PDB entry 1VAS | X-ray diffraction, 2.75 A resolution | chains B and A of the 3 polymer chains in the assembly

# Chain B
Molecule: 13-nt DNA strand
Sequence (13 nucleotides; row label = number of the first residue in the row):
   201 ATCGCGTTGC GCT

# Chain A
Name: Protein (T4 endonuclease V (e.c.3.1.25.1))
From: Enterobacteria phage T4
UniProt: P04418 (END5_BPT4); residue numbers follow UniProt; this construct covers 2-138
Sequence (137 residues; each row starts with the number of its first residue):
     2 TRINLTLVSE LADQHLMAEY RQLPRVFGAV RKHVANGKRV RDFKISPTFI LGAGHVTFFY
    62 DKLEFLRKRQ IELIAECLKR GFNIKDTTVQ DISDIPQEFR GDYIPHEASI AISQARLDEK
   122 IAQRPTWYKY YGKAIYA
Differences from the reference sequence: engineered mutation Gln23 (Glu in P04418)
UniProt features mapped onto this chain:
  - active site: Thr2 (Nucleophile)
  - site: Arg3 (Substrate binding), Arg22 (Substrate binding), Arg26 (Transition state stabilizer), Arg117 (Substrate binding), Lys121 (Substrate binding)
  - mutagenesis: Arg3 (R3K: Complete loss of DNA glycosylase activity), Glu11 (E11Q: 24% decrease in DNA glycosylase activity), His16 (H16A: 30% decrease in enzymatic activity; H16C: 40% decrease in enzymatic activity; H16D: 60% decrease in enzymatic activity; H16E: 50% decrease in enzymatic activity ...), Tyr21 (Y21F: No effect on DNA glycosylase activity), Arg22 (R22Q: Almost complete loss of DNA glycosylase activity), Arg26 (R26Q: Almost complete loss of DNA glycosylase activity), Arg32 (R32Q: 10% decrease in DNA glycosylase activity), Arg40 (R40Q: 20% decrease in DNA glycosylase activity), Arg42 (R42Q: 25% decrease in DNA glycosylase activity), Arg68 (R68Q: 35% decrease in DNA glycosylase activity), Lys86 (K86Q: No effect on DNA glycosylase activity), Asp87 (D87E: No effect on DNA glycosylase activity; D87N: 20% decrease in DNA glycosylase activity), 8 further mutagenesis entries in UniProt
Reported in the primary citation:
  - conformationally variable residues (loop rearrangement, order/disorder transition, side-chain flip): Arg22, Phe83 to Gln91, Arg125 to Lys130
  - binding site for the 13-nt DNA strand: Tyr21, Arg26, Gln71, Phe83 to Gln91
  - binding site for the 13-nt DNA strand (chain B): Thr2, Arg3, His16, Arg22, Arg26, Arg117, Lys121
  - mutagenesis - E23Q: unchanged binding to the 13-nt DNA strand (chain B) (citing earlier work)
  - mutagenesis - E23Q: abolished catalytic activity (citing earlier work)
  - catalytic residues: Thr2
  - catalytic residues: Arg22, Arg26 (proposed by the authors, not directly observed)

# How chain B and chain A interact
Residue-residue contacts - 32 pairs, chain B then chain A:
  DC205(B) - Arg125(A)  sugar contact
  DC205(B) - Trp128(A)  sugar contact
  DG206(B) - His16(A)  phosphate contact
  DG206(B) - Arg22(A)  hydrogen bond to the base
  DG206(B) - Arg125(A)  salt bridge to the phosphate
  DG206(B) - Trp128(A)  sugar contact
  DG206(B) - Tyr129(A)  sugar contact
  DT207(B) - Thr2(A)  base contact
  DT207(B) - Arg3(A)  salt bridge to the phosphate
  DT207(B) - His16(A)  salt bridge to the phosphate
  DT207(B) - Gln23(A)  hydrogen bond to the base
  DT207(B) - Arg26(A)  hydrogen bond to the base
  DT207(B) - Lys121(A)  salt bridge to the phosphate
  DT208(B) - Thr2(A)  hydrogen bond to the sugar
  DT208(B) - Arg3(A)  salt bridge to the phosphate
  DT208(B) - Arg117(A)  salt bridge to the phosphate
  DT208(B) - Lys121(A)  salt bridge to the phosphate
  DG209(B) - Gly53(A)  phosphate contact
  DG209(B) - Ala54(A)  phosphate contact
  DG209(B) - Val57(A)  phosphate contact
  DC210(B) - Gly53(A)  phosphate contact
  DC210(B) - Ala54(A)  phosphate contact
  DC210(B) - Gly55(A)  hydrogen bond to the phosphate
  DC210(B) - His56(A)  hydrogen bond to the phosphate
  DC210(B) - Val57(A)  sugar contact
  DC210(B) - Thr58(A)  hydrogen bond to the phosphate
  DC210(B) - Tyr61(A)  phosphate contact
  DG211(B) - His34(A)  salt bridge to the phosphate
  DG211(B) - Tyr61(A)  hydrogen bond to the phosphate
  DC212(B) - Lys33(A)  phosphate contact
  DC212(B) - Asn37(A)  hydrogen bond to the phosphate
  DC212(B) - Lys39(A)  salt bridge to the phosphate
Other interface residues (no listed pair), chain A (26 interface residues in all): Gln15, Met18, Ala19, Phe44

# Summary
The interface between chain B and chain A involves 8 residues on one side and 26 on the other, with 9 hydrogen
bonds and 9 salt bridges. Among the polar pairs are DG206(B)-Arg22(A), DT207(B)-Gln23(A) and
DT207(B)-Arg26(A). The paper reports catalytic residues Thr2(A), Arg22(A) and Arg26(A); E23Q of chain A
abolishes catalytic activity.
Chain B is a 13-nt DNA strand and chain A is Protein (T4 endonuclease V (e.c.3.1.25.1)) (Enterobacteria phage
T4); the structure, Atomic model of a pyrimidine dimer specific excision repair enzyme complexed with a DNA
substrate: structural ..., was determined by X-ray diffraction.
